1QRH - chains M and A; structure by X-ray diffraction, 2.50 A resolution.

[Chain M]
Molecule: 13-nt DNA strand
Sequence (13 nucleotides; numbered 1 to 13; the number before each row is that of its first residue):
     1 TCGCGAATTCGCG

[Chain A]
Protein: Eco ri endonculease
Source organism: Escherichia coli
Reference sequence: P00642 (T2E1_ECOLI); residues 17-277 here correspond to UniProt positions 16-276 (UniProt number = residue number - 1)
Amino-acid sequence (261 residues; numbered 17 to 277; the number before each row is that of its first residue):
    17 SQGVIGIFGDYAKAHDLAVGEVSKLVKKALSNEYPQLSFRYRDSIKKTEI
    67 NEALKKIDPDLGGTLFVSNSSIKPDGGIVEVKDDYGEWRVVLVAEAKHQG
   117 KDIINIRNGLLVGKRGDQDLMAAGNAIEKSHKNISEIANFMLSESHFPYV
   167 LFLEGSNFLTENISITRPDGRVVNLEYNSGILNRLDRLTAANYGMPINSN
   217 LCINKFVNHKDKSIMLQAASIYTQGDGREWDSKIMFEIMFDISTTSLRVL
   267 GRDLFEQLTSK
Construct notes: engineered mutation Lys-145 (Arg144 in P00642)

[Interface between chain M and chain A]
Contacting residue pairs (31; chain M residue first):
  DG3(M) / Val-83(A)  phosphate contact
  DG3(M) / Asn-85(A)  phosphate contact
  DG3(M) / Ser-86(A)  phosphate contact
  DC4(M) / Ser-86(A)  phosphate contact
  DC4(M) / Ser-87(A)  hydrogen bond to the phosphate
  DC4(M) / Lys-89(A)  phosphate contact
  DG5(M) / Ser-87(A)  phosphate contact
  DG5(M) / Ile-88(A)  phosphate contact
  DG5(M) / Lys-89(A)  hydrogen bond to the phosphate
  DG5(M) / Lys-148(A)  salt bridge to the phosphate
  DA6(M) / Asp-91(A)  phosphate contact
  DA6(M) / Lys-113(A)  salt bridge to the phosphate
  DA7(M) / His-114(A)  sugar contact
  DA7(M) / Ala-142(A)  sugar contact
  DA7(M) / Lys-145(A)  base contact
  DT8(M) / Gln-115(A)  phosphate contact
  DT8(M) / Gly-116(A)  hydrogen bond to the phosphate
  DT8(M) / Gly-140(A)  base contact
  DT8(M) / Asn-141(A)  hydrogen bond to the base
  DT8(M) / Ala-142(A)  hydrogen bond to the base
  DT9(M) / Lys-117(A)  salt bridge to the phosphate
  DT9(M) / Met-137(A)  phosphate contact
  DT9(M) / Ala-138(A)  base contact
  DT9(M) / Gly-140(A)  base contact
  DC10(M) / Gly-129(A)  phosphate contact
  DC10(M) / Lys-130(A)  phosphate contact
  DC10(M) / Met-137(A)  phosphate contact
  DC10(M) / Ala-138(A)  hydrogen bond to the base
  DC10(M) / Ala-139(A)  hydrogen bond to the base
  DC10(M) / Gly-140(A)  base contact
  DG11(M) / Lys-130(A)  phosphate contact
Also at the interface, not in a pair above, chain M (10 interface residues in all): DC2

[Overview]
10 residues of chain M and 22 residues of chain A are in contact, with 7 hydrogen bonds and 3 salt bridges.
Among the polar pairs are DT8(M)/Asn-141(A), DT8(M)/Ala-142(A) and DC10(M)/Ala-138(A).
Chain M is a 13-nt DNA strand and chain A is Eco ri endonculease (Escherichia coli); the structure, X-ray
structure of the DNA-eco ri endonuclease complexes with an R145K mutation at 2.7 A, was determined by X-ray
diffraction.
